1OID - chain A; structure by X-ray diffraction, 2.10 A resolution.

Chain A:
Protein: Protein usha
Source organism: Escherichia coli
Notes: EC 3.1.3.5, 3.6.1.45
Reference sequence: P07024 (USHA_ECOLI); numbering as in UniProt (aligned over 26-550)
Amino-acid sequence (532 residues; each row starts with the number of its first residue):
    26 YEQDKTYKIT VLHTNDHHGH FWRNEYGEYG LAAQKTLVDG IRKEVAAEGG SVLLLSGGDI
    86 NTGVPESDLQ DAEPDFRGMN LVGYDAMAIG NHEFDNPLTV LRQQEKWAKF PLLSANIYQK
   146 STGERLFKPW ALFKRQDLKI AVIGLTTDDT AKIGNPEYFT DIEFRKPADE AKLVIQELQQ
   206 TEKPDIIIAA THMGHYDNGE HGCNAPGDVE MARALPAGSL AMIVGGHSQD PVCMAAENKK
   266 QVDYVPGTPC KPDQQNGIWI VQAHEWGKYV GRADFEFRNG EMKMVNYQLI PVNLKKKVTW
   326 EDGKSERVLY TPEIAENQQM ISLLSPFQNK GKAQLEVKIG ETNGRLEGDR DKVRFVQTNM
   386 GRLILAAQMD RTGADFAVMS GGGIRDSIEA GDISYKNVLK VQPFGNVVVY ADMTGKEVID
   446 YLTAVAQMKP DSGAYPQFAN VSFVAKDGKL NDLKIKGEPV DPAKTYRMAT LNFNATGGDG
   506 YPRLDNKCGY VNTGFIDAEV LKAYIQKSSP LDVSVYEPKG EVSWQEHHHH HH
Unresolved in the structure: 551-557
Cystine bridges: Cys-228/Cys-513, Cys-258/Cys-275
Differences from the reference sequence: engineered mutation Cys-228 (Ser in P07024), Cys-513 (Pro in P07024)
Metal / ion sites: Ni2+: Asp-84, Asn-116, His-252
Curated features (UniProtKB/Swiss-Prot):
  - binding site (Zn(2+)): Asp-41, His-43, Asp-84, Asn-116, His-217, His-252, Gln-254
  - binding site (substrate): Arg-375 to Arg-379, Phe-498 to Asp-504
  - site (Transition state stabilizer): His-117, Asp-120
What the authors report for this chain:
  - Ni2+ coordination: His-252
  - conformationally variable residues (loop rearrangement): Glu-182, Tyr-183
  - mutagenesis - N180C/G398C: abolished expression

Summary:
The Ni2+ site is built by Asp-84, Asn-116 and His-252. UniProt lists 7 Zn2+-binding residues and 12
substrate-binding residues. The paper reports that N180C/G398C abolish expression; Ni2+ coordination by
His-252.
Chain A is Protein usha (Escherichia coli); the structure, 5'-Nucleotidase (E. coli) with an Engineered
Disulfide Bridge (S228C, P513C), was determined by X-ray diffraction (same publication as 1OIE and 1OI8).
